PDB entry 4FSL | X-ray diffraction, 2.50 A resolution | chain A

[Chain A]
Protein: Beta-secretase 1
Source organism: Homo sapiens
Notes: EC 3.4.23.46
UniProt: P56817 (BACE1_HUMAN); residues 30-440 here correspond to UniProt positions 43-453 (UniProt number = residue number + 13)
Amino-acid sequence (412 residues; numbered 30 to 441; the number before each row is that of its first residue):
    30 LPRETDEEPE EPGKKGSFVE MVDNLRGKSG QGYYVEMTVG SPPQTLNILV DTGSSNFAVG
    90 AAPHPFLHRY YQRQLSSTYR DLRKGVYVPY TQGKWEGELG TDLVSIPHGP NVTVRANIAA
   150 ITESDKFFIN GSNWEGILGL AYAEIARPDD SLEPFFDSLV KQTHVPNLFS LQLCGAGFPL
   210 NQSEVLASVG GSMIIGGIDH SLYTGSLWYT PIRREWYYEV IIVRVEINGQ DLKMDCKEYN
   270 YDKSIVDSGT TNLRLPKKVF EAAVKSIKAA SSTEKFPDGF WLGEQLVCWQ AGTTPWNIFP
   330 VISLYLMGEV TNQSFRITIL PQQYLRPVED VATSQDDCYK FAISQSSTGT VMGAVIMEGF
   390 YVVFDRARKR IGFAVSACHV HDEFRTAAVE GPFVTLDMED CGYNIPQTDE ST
Disordered / not traced: 30-46, 434-441
Disulfides: C203-C407, C265-C430, C317-C367
Differences from the reference sequence: conflict K43 (Arg56 in P56817), K44 (Arg57 in P56817); expression tag (441)
Small-molecule neighbours: 0VB (N-{N-[4-(acetylamino)-3-chloro-5-methylbenzyl]carbamimidoyl}-3-(4-methoxyphenyl)-5-methyl-1,2-thiazole-4-carboxamide): L78, D80, G82, S83, Y119, T120, Q121, G122, K123, K155, F156, I158, W163, I166, Y246, K272, I274, D276, G278, T279, R283, T377, V380
UniProt features mapped onto this chain:
  - active site: D80, D276
  - modified residue (N6-acetyllysine): K113, K262, K266, K272, K286, K287, K294
  - glycosylation (N-linked (GlcNAc...) asparagine): N140, N159, N210, N341

[Overview]
Ligands of chain A: compound 0VB. Curated annotation (UniProt) lists active-site residues D80 and D276.
Chain A is Beta-secretase 1 (Homo sapiens); the structure, Crystal structure of beta-site app-cleaving enzyme
1 (BACE-DB-MUT) complex with N-(N-(4- acetamido-3-chloro-5-methylbenzyl)carbamimidoyl)-3-(4-
methoxyphenyl)-5-methyl-4-isothiazolecarboxamide, was determined by X-ray diffraction (same publication as
4FSE).
